Entry 7KUF (X-ray diffraction, 2.60 A resolution); this record covers chains A and D of the 4 polymer chains in the assembly.

== Chain A ==
Name: Probable transcriptional regulator WhiB7
Source organism: Mycobacterium tuberculosis
UniProt: Q6MX01 (WHB7A_MYCTU); residues 1-92 here = UniProt positions 1-92
Amino-acid sequence (92 residues; row label = number of the first residue in the row):
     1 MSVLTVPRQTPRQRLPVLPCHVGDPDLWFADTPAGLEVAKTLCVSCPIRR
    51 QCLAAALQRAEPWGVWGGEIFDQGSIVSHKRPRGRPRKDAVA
Unresolved in the structure: 1-15, 89-92
Metal / ion sites: 4Fe-4S cluster Fe: Cys-20, Cys-43, Cys-46, Cys-52
Small-molecule neighbours: 4Fe-4S cluster (SF4): Leu-18, Pro-19, Cys-20, Trp-28, Cys-43, Cys-46, Arg-49, Cys-52, Val-65, Trp-66, Gly-67, Gly-68
UniProt features mapped onto this chain:
  - DNA-binding region: Lys-80 to Val-91 (A.T hook)
  - binding site ([4Fe-4S] cluster): Cys-20, Cys-43, Cys-46, Cys-52
From the paper describing this entry:
  - mutagenesis - W28A, W66A: decreased stability

== Chain D ==
Molecule: 18-nt DNA strand
Sequence (18 nucleotides; each row starts with the number of its first residue):
     1 GACCACAACCGATTTTCT

== How chain A and chain D interact ==
Residue-residue contacts - 13 pairs, chain A then chain D:
  Arg-83(A) with DT13(D), hydrogen bond to the base; DT14(D), hydrogen bond to the sugar
  Gly-84(A) with DT14(D), base contact; DT15(D), sugar contact
  Arg-85(A) with DT15(D), hydrogen bond to the base; DT16(D), sugar contact; DC17(D), hydrogen bond to the sugar
  Pro-86(A) with DT16(D), phosphate contact; DC17(D), sugar contact
  Arg-87(A) with DT16(D), salt bridge to the phosphate; DC17(D), phosphate contact
  Lys-88(A) with DC17(D), phosphate contact; DT18(D), salt bridge to the phosphate
Other interface residues (no listed pair), chain D (7 interface residues in all): DA12

== Summary ==
6 residues of chain A and 7 residues of chain D are in contact; the contacts include 4 hydrogen bonds and 2
salt bridges. Polar pairs include Arg-83(A)/DT13(D), Arg-85(A)/DT15(D) and Arg-83(A)/DT14(D). Bound to chain
A: 4Fe-4S cluster. The paper reports that W28A and W66A of chain A reduce stability.
Chain A is Probable transcriptional regulator WhiB7 (Mycobacterium tuberculosis) and chain D is an 18-nt DNA
strand; the structure, Transcription activation subcomplex with WhiB7 bound to SigmaAr4-RNAP Beta flap tip
chimera and DNA, was determined by X-ray diffraction (same publication as 7KUG).
